PDB entry 9CMU | X-ray diffraction, 2.00 A resolution | chain A

# Chain A
Molecule: 3C-like proteinase nsp5
Source organism: Severe acute respiratory syndrome coronavirus 2
Notes: EC 3.4.22.69
UniProt: P0DTD1 (R1AB_SARS2); residues 1-306 here correspond to UniProt positions 3264-3569 (UniProt number = residue number + 3263)
Chain sequence (306 residues; each row starts with the number of its first residue):
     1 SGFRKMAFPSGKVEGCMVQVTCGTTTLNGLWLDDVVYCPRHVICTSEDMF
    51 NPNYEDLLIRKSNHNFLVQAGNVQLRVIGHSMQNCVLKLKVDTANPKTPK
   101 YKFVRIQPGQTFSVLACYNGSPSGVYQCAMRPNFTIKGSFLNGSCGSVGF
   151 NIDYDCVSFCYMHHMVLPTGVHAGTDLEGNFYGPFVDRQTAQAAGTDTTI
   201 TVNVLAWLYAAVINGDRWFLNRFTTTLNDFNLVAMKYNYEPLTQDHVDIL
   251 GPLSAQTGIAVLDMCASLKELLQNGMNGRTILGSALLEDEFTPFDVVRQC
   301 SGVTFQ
Disordered / not traced: 305-306
Differences from the reference sequence: engineered mutation Phe50 (Leu3313 in P0DTD1), Val166 (Glu3429 in P0DTD1)
Curated features (UniProtKB/Swiss-Prot):
  - active site: His41 (For 3CL-PRO activity), Cys145 (Nucleophile)
  - site: Gln306 (Cleavage)
  - cross-link (Glycyl lysine isopeptide (Lys-Gly)): Lys5 (interchain with G-Cter in ubiquitin), Lys90 (interchain with G-Cter in ubiquitin)
Small-molecule neighbours: ensitrelvir (7YY; 6-[(6-chloranyl-2-methyl-indazol-5-yl)amino]-3-[(1-methyl-1,2,4-triazol-3-yl)methyl]-1-[[2,4,5-tris(fluoranyl)phenyl]methyl]-1,3,5-triazine-2,4-dione): Ser1, Thr24, Thr25, Thr26, Leu27, His41, Met49, Tyr54, Phe140, Leu141, Asn142, Gly143, Ser144, Cys145, His163, His164, Met165, Val166, His172, Asp187, Arg188, Gln189

# Overview
Chain A binds ensitrelvir. UniProt lists active-site residues His41 and Cys145.
Chain A is 3C-like proteinase nsp5 (Severe acute respiratory syndrome coronavirus 2); the structure,
Room-temperature X-ray structure of SARS-CoV-2 main protease drug resistant mutant (L50F, E166V) in complex
with ensitrelvir ..., was determined by X-ray diffraction together with 9CMJ, 9CMN and 9CMS from the same
study.
